PDB entry 8TYS | X-ray diffraction, 2.90 A resolution | chains A and F of the 6 polymer chains in the assembly

Chain A (and F):
Name: Collagen alpha-1(IV) chain
Source organism: Drosophila melanogaster
Notes: chain F of this document is another copy of the same molecule, construct and numbering; everything in this record applies to it too
UniProtKB: P08120 (CO4A1_DROME); residues 0-229 here correspond to UniProt positions 1550-1779 (UniProt number = residue number + 1550)
Amino-acid sequence (230 residues; row label = number of the first residue in the row; numbering starts at 0):
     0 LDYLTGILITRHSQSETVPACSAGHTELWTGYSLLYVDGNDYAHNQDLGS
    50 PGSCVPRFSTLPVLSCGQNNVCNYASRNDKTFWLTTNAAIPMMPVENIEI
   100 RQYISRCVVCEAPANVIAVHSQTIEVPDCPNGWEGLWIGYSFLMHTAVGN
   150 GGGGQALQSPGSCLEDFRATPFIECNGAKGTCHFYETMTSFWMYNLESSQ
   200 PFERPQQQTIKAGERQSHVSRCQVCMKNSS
Disordered / not traced: 0-4, 228-229 (chain F: 0-1, 228-229)
Disulfides: Cys20-Cys109, Cys53-Cys106, Cys65-Cys71, Cys128-Cys224, Cys162-Cys221, Cys174-Cys181
What the authors report for this chain:
  - binding site for chloride ion: Ala74 to Asp78

Interface between chain A and chain F:
Pairs across the interface - 17 pairs, chain A then chain F:
  Met91(A) with Thr208(F), hydrogen bond (backbone-side chain); Lys210(F), hydrogen bond
  Met92(A) with Gln206(F); Thr208(F)
  Pro93(A) with Gln206(F)
  Gly148(A) with Gly148(F)
  Asn149(A) with Gly148(F); Asn149(F), hydrogen bond
  Glu185(A) with Glu185(F)
  Thr186(A) with Glu185(F); Thr186(F); Thr188(F)
  Thr188(A) with Thr186(F)
  Thr208(A) with Met91(F); Met92(F); Pro93(F)
  Lys210(A) with Met91(F)
Interface residues without a listed pair, chain A (11 interface residues in all): Gln206
Interface residues without a listed pair, chain F (12 interface residues in all): Lys178

In short:
The interface between chain A and chain F involves 11 residues on one side and 12 on the other, with 3
hydrogen bonds. Polar pairs include Met91(A)-Thr208(F), Met91(A)-Lys210(F) and Asn149(A)-Asn149(F). The paper
reports a binding site for chloride ion at Ala74(A).
Chain A and chain F are both Collagen alpha-1(IV) chain (Drosophila melanogaster); the structure, Adaptive
mechanism of collagen IV scaffold assembly in Drosophila: crystal structure of tissue-extracted NC1 hexamer,
was determined by X-ray diffraction.
